5GT0 - chains A and J of the 10 polymer chains in the assembly; structure by X-ray diffraction, 2.82 A resolution.

== Chain A ==
Molecule: Histone H3.1
Organism: Homo sapiens
UniProt: P68431 (H31_HUMAN); residues 1-135 here correspond to UniProt positions 2-136 (UniProt number = residue number + 1)
Sequence (135 residues; row label = number of the first residue in the row):
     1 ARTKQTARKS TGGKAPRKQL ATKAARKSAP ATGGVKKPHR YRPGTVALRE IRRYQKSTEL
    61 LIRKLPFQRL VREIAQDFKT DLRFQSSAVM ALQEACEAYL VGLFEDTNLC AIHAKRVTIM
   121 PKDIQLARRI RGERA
Disordered / not traced: 1-36
Swiss-Prot annotation at these positions:
  - modified residue: Arg2 (Asymmetric dimethylarginine), Thr3 (Phosphothreonine), Lys4 (Allysine), Gln5 (5-glutamyl dopamine), Thr6 (Phosphothreonine), Arg8 (Citrulline), Lys9 (N6,N6,N6-trimethyllysine), Ser10 (ADP-ribosylserine), Thr11 (Phosphothreonine), Lys14 (N6-(2-hydroxyisobutyryl)lysine), Arg17 (Asymmetric dimethylarginine), Lys18 (N6-(2-hydroxyisobutyryl)lysine), Lys23 (N6-(2-hydroxyisobutyryl)lysine), Arg26 (Citrulline), Lys27 (N6,N6,N6-trimethyllysine), Ser28 (ADP-ribosylserine), Lys36 (N6,N6,N6-trimethyllysine), Lys37 (N6-methyllysine), Tyr41 (Phosphotyrosine), Lys56 (N6,N6,N6-trimethyllysine) and 8 more in UniProt
  - lipidation: Lys18 (N6-decanoyllysine)

== Chain J ==
Molecule: 146-nt DNA strand
Organism: Homo sapiens
Sequence (146 nucleotides; numbered 147 to 292; the number before each row is that of its first residue):
   147 ATCAATATCC ACCTGCAGAT TCTACCAAAA GTGTATTTGG AAACTGCTCC ATCAAAAGGC
   207 ATGTTCAGCT GAATTCAGCT GAACATGCCT TTTGATGGAG CAGTTTCCAA ATACACTTTT
   267 GGTAGAATCT GCAGGTGGAT ATTGAT
Metal / ion sites: Mn2+ site 1 near DT183 (its only coordinating residue here); Mn2+ site 2 near DG185 (its only coordinating residue here); Mn2+ site 3 near DG267 (its only coordinating residue here)

== Chain A / chain J interface ==
Pairs across the interface (28):
  His39(A) with DA153(J), sugar contact
  Arg40(A) with DA229(J), hydrogen bond to the base; DC230(J), phosphate contact
  Tyr41(A) with DA153(J), hydrogen bond to the sugar; DT154(J), sugar contact; DA229(J), sugar contact; DC230(J), hydrogen bond to the phosphate
  Arg42(A) with DA229(J), sugar contact
  Pro43(A) with DA228(J), phosphate contact; DA229(J), sugar contact
  Gly44(A) with DA228(J), hydrogen bond to the phosphate; DA229(J), hydrogen bond to the phosphate
  Thr45(A) with DA229(J), hydrogen bond to the phosphate
  Val46(A) with DA229(J), hydrogen bond to the phosphate; DC230(J), phosphate contact
  Ala47(A) with DA229(J), hydrogen bond to the phosphate
  Arg49(A) with DT154(J), phosphate contact; DC155(J), phosphate contact
  Arg63(A) with DT236(J), phosphate contact; DT237(J), salt bridge to the phosphate; DT238(J), phosphate contact
  Lys64(A) with DT238(J), hydrogen bond to the phosphate
  Leu65(A) with DT237(J), phosphate contact; DT238(J), hydrogen bond to the phosphate
  Pro66(A) with DT237(J), phosphate contact
  Arg69(A) with DT237(J), salt bridge to the phosphate
  Arg83(A) with DG246(J), hydrogen bond to the phosphate; DC247(J), salt bridge to the phosphate
Interface residues without a listed pair, chain A (17 interface residues in all): Lys56
Interface residues without a listed pair, chain J (12 interface residues in all): DC156

== In short ==
Chain A and chain J form an interface of 17 and 12 residues respectively, with 11 hydrogen bonds and 3 salt
bridges. Polar pairs include Arg40(A)-DA229(J), Tyr41(A)-DA153(J) and Tyr41(A)-DC230(J).
Here chain A is Histone H3.1 and chain J is a 146-nt DNA strand, both from Homo sapiens. Entry 5GT0 (Crystal
structure of nucleosome complex with human testis-specific histone variants, Th2a) was determined by X-ray
diffraction (same publication as 5GSU and 5GT3).
